3SKP - chain A; structure by X-ray diffraction, 1.70 A resolution.

Chain A:
Molecule: Serotransferrin
Source organism: Homo sapiens
Notes: fragment: iron binding protein
Reference sequence: P02787 (TRFE_HUMAN); residues 339-679 here correspond to UniProt positions 358-698 (UniProt number = residue number + 19)
Chain sequence (342 residues; each row starts with the number of its first residue):
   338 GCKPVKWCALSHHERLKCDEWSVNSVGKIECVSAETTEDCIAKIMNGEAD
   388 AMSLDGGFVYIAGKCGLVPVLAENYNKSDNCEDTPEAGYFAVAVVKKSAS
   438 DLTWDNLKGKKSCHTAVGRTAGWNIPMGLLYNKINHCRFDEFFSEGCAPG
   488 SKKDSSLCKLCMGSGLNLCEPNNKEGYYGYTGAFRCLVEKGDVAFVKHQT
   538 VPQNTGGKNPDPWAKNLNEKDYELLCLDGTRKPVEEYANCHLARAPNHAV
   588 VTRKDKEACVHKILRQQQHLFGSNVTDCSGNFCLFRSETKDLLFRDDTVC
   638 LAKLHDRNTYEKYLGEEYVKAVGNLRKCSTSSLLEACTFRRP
Not modelled in the structure: 338, 677-679
Sequence notes: expression tag (338)
Disulfides: Cys339-Cys596, Cys345-Cys377, Cys355-Cys368, Cys402-Cys674, Cys418-Cys637, Cys450-Cys523, Cys474-Cys665, Cys484-Cys498, Cys495-Cys506, Cys563-Cys577, Cys615-Cys620
UniProt features mapped onto this chain:
  - binding site (Fe(3+)): Asp392, Tyr426, Tyr517, His585
  - binding site (hydrogencarbonate): Thr452, Arg456, Ala458, Gly459
  - modified residue (Phosphoserine): Ser370, Ser666
  - glycosylation (N-linked (GlcNAc...) asparagine): Asn413 (complex), Asn472, Asn611 (complex)

Summary:
UniProt lists 4 Fe3+-binding residues and 4 hydrogencarbonate-binding residues.
Chain A is Serotransferrin (Homo sapiens); the structure, The structure of apo-human transferrin C-lobe with
bound sulfate ions, was determined by X-ray diffraction (same publication as 3V8X, 3V83 and 3V8U).
